Entry 8WJN (electron microscopy, 5.58 A resolution (low resolution: residue-level contacts below are approximate; hydrogen-bond / salt-bridge calls are withheld)); this record covers chains B and A of the 5 polymer chains in the assembly.

== Chain B ==
Molecule: Structural maintenance of chromosomes protein 6
Source organism: Saccharomyces cerevisiae S288C
Reference sequence: Q12749 (SMC6_YEAST); numbering as in UniProt (aligned over 1-1114)
Sequence (1114 residues; numbered 1 to 1114; the number before each row is that of its first residue):
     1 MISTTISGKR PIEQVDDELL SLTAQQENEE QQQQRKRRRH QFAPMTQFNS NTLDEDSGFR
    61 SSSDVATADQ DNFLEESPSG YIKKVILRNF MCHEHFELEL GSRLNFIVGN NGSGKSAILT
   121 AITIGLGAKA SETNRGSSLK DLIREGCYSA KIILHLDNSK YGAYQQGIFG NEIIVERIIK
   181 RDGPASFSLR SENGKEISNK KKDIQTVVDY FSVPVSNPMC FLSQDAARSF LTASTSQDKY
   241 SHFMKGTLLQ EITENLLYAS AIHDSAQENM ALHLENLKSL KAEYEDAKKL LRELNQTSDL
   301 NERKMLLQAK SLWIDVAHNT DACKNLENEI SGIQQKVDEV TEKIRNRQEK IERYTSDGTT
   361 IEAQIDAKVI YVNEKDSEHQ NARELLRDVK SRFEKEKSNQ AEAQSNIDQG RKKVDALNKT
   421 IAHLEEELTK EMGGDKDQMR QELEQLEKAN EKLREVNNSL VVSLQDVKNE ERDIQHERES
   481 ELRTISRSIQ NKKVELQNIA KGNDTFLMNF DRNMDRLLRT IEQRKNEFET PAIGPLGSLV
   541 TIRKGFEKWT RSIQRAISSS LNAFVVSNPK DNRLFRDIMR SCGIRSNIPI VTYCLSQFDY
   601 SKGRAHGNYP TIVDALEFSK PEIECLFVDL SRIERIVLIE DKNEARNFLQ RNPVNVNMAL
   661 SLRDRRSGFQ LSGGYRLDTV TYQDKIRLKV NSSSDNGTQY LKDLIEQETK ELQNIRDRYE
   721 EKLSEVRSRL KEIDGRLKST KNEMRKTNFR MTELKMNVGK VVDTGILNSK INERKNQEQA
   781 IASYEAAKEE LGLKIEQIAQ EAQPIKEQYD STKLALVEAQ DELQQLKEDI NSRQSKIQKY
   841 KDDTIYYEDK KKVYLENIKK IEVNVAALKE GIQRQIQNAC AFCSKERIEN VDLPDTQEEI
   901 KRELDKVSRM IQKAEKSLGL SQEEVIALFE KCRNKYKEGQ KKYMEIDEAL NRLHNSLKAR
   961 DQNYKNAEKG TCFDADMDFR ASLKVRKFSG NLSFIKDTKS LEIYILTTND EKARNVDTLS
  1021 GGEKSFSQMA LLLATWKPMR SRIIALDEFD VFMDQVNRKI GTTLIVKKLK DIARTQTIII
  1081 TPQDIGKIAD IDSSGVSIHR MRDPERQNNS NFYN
Disordered / not traced: 1-75, 289-293, 323-865, 1105-1114
Curated features (UniProtKB/Swiss-Prot):
  - motif: Arg35 to Arg39 (Nuclear localization signal)
  - binding site (ATP): Gly109 to Ser116

== Chain A ==
Molecule: Structural maintenance of chromosomes protein 5
Source organism: Saccharomyces cerevisiae S288C
Reference sequence: Q08204 (SMC5_YEAST); residues 1-1093 here = UniProt positions 1-1093
Sequence (1093 residues; row label = number of the first residue in the row):
     1 MTSLIDLGRY VERTHHGEDT EPRSKRVKIA KPDLSSFQPG SIIKIRLQDF VTYTLTEFNL
    61 SPSLNMIIGP NGSGKSTFVC AVCLGLAGKP EYIGRSKKVE DFIKNGQDVS KIEITLKNSP
   121 NVTDIEYIDA RDETIKITRI ITRSKRRSDY LINDYQVSES VVKTLVAQLN IQLDNLCQFL
   181 SQERVEEFAR LKSVKLLVET IRSIDASLLD VLDELRELQG NEQSLQKDLD FKKAKIVHLR
   241 QESDKLRKSV ESLRDFQNKK GEIELHSQLL PYVKVKDHKE KLNIYKEEYE RAKANLRAIL
   301 KDKKPFANTK KTLENQVEEL TEKCSLKTDE FLKAKEKINE IFEKLNTIRD EVIKKKNQNE
   361 YYRGRTKKLQ ATIISTKEDF LRSQEILAQT HLPEKSVFED IDIKRKEIIN KEGEIRDLIS
   421 EIDAKANAIN HEMRSIQRQA ESKTKSLTTT DKIGILNQDQ DLKEVRDAVL MVREHPEMKD
   481 KILEPPIMTV SAINAQFAAY LAQCVDYNTS KALTVVDSDS YKLFANPILD KFKVNLRELS
   541 SADTTPPVPA ETVRDLGFEG YLSDFITGDK RVMKMLCQTS KIHTIPVSRR ELTPAQIKKL
   601 ITPRPNGKIL FKRIIHGNRL VDIKQSAYGS KQVFPTDVSI KQTNFYQGSI MSNEQKIRIE
   661 NEIINLKNEY NDRKSTLDAL SNQKSGYRHE LSELASKNDD INREAHQLNE IRKKYTMRKS
   721 TIETLREKLD QLKREARKDV SQKIKDIDDQ IQQLLLKQRH LLSKMASSMK SLKNCQKELI
   781 STQILQFEAQ NMDVSMNDVI GFFNEREADL KSQYEDKKKF VKEMRDTPEF QSWMREIRSY
   841 DQDTKEKLNK VAEKYEEEGN FNLSFVQDVL DKLESEIAMV NHDESAVTIL DQVTAELREL
   901 EHTVPQQSKD LETIKAKLKE DHAVLEPKLD DIVSKISARF ARLFNNVGSA GAVRLEKPKD
   961 YAEWKIEIMV KFRDNAPLKK LDSHTQSGGE RAVSTVLYMI ALQEFTSAPF RVVDEINQGM
  1021 DSRNERIVHK AMVENACAEN TSQYFLITPK LLTGLHYHEK MRIHCVMAGS WIPNPSEDPK
  1081 MIHFGETSNY SFD
Disordered / not traced: 1-31, 262-267, 284-820, 1066-1093

== How chain B and chain A interact ==
Pairs across the interface (6; chain B residue first):
  Asn134(B) - His984(A)
  Arg135(B) - His984(A)
  Lys906(B) - Lys872(A)
  Arg909(B) - Asp868(A)
  Lys913(B) - Glu876(A)
  Asn1057(B) - Lys97(A)
Other interface residues (no listed pair), chain B (8 interface residues in all): Gly136, Arg902
Other interface residues (no listed pair), chain A (6 interface residues in all): Ser864

== In short ==
8 residues of chain B face 6 of chain A across their interface. UniProt lists 8 ATP-binding residues on chain
B.
Here chain B is Structural maintenance of chromosomes protein 6 and chain A is Structural maintenance of
chromosomes protein 5, both from Saccharomyces cerevisiae S288C. Entry 8WJN (Cryo-EM structure of 6-subunit
Smc5/6 head region) was determined by electron microscopy, deposited together with 7YLM, 7YMD, 7YQH, 8HQS,
8I13, 8I21 and 6 further entries.
